9NJR - chains A and B of the 6 polymer chains in the assembly; structure by electron microscopy, 2.70 A resolution.

Chain A (and B):
Name: Meiotic recombination protein DMC1
Source organism: Saccharomyces cerevisiae
Notes: chain B of this document is another copy of the same molecule, construct and numbering; everything in this record applies to it too
Reference sequence: P25453 (DMC1_YEAST); residues 1-334 here = UniProt positions 1-334
Sequence (334 residues; each row starts with the number of its first residue):
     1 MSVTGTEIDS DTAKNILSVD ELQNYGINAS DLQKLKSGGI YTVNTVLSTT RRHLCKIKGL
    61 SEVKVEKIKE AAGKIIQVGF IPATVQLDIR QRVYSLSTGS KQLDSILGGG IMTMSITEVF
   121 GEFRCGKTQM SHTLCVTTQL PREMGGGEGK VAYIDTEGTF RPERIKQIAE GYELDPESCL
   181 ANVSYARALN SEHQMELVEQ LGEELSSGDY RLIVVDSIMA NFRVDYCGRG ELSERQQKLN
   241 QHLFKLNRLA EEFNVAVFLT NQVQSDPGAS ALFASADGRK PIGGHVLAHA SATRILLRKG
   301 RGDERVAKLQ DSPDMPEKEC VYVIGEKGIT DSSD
Not modelled in the structure: 1-15, 227-230, 264-285 (chain B: 1-15, 236, 265-284)
Swiss-Prot annotation at these positions:
  - binding site (ATP): Gly121 to Thr128
  - binding site (dsDNA): Arg223, Arg229, Arg235
  - binding site (ssDNA): Arg223, Tyr226, Arg229, Arg235, Arg305
Metal / ion sites: Mg2+: Thr128 (together with ADP)
Residues lining bound ligands: ADP (adenosine-5'-diphosphate): Glu122, Phe123, Arg124, Cys125, Gly126, Lys127, Thr128, Gln129, Arg164, Gln167, Gln262, Arg305, Ile324, Gly325
Reported in the primary citation:
  - self-association interface (contacts with another copy of this molecule); pairs are residue here / residue on that copy: Ala152-Phe80 (hydrophobic contact), Ile154-Phe80 (hydrophobic contact), Phe160-Ala83 (hydrophobic contact), Leu180-Ala83 (hydrophobic contact), Val183-Ala83 (hydrophobic contact), Ser184-Phe80 (hydrophobic contact), Ala186-Phe80 (hydrophobic contact), Leu197-Phe80 (hydrophobic contact), Leu201-Phe80 (hydrophobic contact)
  - conformationally variable residues: His289, Asp311
  - Mg2+ coordination: Thr128
  - contacts within the chain: Ser48-Arg248, Phe160-Pro162 (pi stacking), Phe160-Tyr185 (pi stacking)

Chain A / chain B interface:
Residue-residue contacts (53):
  Phe123(A) with Ala288(B); His289(B); Ser291(B); Asp311(B)
  Arg124(A) with Asp311(B), salt bridge; Ser312(B), hydrogen bond (side chain-backbone); Pro313(B)
  Tyr153(A) with Phe80(B)
  Ile154(A) with Phe80(B), hydrophobic
  Glu157(A) with Glu251(B)
  Phe160(A) with Gln86(B)
  Arg161(A) with Arg90(B)
  Pro162(A) with Ala83(B); Gln86(B); Leu87(B); Arg90(B)
  Glu163(A) with Leu87(B); Arg90(B), salt bridge
  Glu177(A) with Thr84(B)
  Leu180(A) with Ala83(B), hydrogen bond (backbone-backbone); Thr84(B); Leu87(B), hydrophobic
  Ala181(A) with Thr84(B)
  Val183(A) with Ile81(B); Pro82(B); Ala83(B), hydrogen bond (backbone-backbone)
  Ser184(A) with Phe80(B); Ile81(B)
  Tyr185(A) with Gly79(B); Phe80(B); Ile81(B), hydrogen bond (backbone-backbone); Gln86(B)
  Ala186(A) with Gly79(B); Phe80(B), hydrophobic
  Arg187(A) with Glu251(B), salt bridge
  Leu189(A) with Leu47(B); Ser48(B)
  Asn190(A) with Leu47(B); Ser48(B), hydrogen bond (side chain-backbone); Thr49(B), hydrogen bond (side chain-backbone); Thr50(B)
  Glu192(A) with Thr49(B); Thr50(B); Arg51(B), salt bridge; Lys69(B), salt bridge
  His193(A) with Val78(B)
  Glu196(A) with Arg51(B), salt bridge
  Leu197(A) with Phe80(B), hydrophobic
  Leu201(A) with Phe80(B), hydrophobic
  Asp225(A) with Thr50(B); Arg52(B), hydrogen bond (backbone-side chain)
  Tyr226(A) with Arg52(B)
  Glu234(A) with Arg52(B), salt bridge
Interface residues without a listed pair, chain A (30 interface residues in all): Gln129, Ala152, Gln262

In short:
Chain A and chain B form an interface of 30 and 24 residues respectively; the contacts include 7 hydrogen
bonds and 7 salt bridges. Polar contacts include Arg124(A)-Asp311(B), Glu163(A)-Arg90(B) and
Arg187(A)-Glu251(B). Chain A binds ADP. The paper reports Mg2+ coordination by Thr128(A); conformational
variability at His289(A) and Asp311(A).
Chain A and chain B are both Meiotic recombination protein DMC1 (Saccharomyces cerevisiae); the structure, The
Cryo-EM structure of the yeast Dmc1-ssDNA nucleoprotein filament ADP bound state, was determined by electron
microscopy (same publication as 9NJK).
